Entry 2O4J (X-ray diffraction, 1.74 A resolution); this record covers chains A and C.

[Chain A]
Protein: Vitamin D3 receptor
Source organism: Rattus norvegicus
Notes: fragment: ligand binding domain; engineered mutation(s): residues Ser165 through Pro211 are deleted from the protein
Reference sequence: P13053 (VDR_RAT); residue numbers follow UniProt; this construct covers 116-164, 212-423
Amino-acid sequence (292 residues; each row starts with the number of its first residue; note: 47 numbers in that range are skipped by the numbering (no residue carries them; nothing is unmodelled there)):
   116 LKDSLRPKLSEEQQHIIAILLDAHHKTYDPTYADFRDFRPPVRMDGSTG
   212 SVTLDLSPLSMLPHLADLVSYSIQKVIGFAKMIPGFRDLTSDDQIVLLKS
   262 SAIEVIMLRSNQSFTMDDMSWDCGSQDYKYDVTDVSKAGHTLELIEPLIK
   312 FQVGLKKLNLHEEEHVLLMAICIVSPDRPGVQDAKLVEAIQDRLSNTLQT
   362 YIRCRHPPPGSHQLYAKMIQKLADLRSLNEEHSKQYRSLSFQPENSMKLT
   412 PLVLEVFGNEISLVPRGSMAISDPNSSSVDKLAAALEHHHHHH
Disordered / not traced: 116-122, 160-164, 212-218, 422-454
Construct notes: cloning artifact (424-448); expression tag (449-454)
Small-molecule neighbours: VD4 ((1R,3R,7E,17Z)-17-(5-hydroxy-1,5-dimethylhexylidene)-2-methylene-9,10-secoestra-5,7-diene-1,3-diol): Y143, Y147, F150, L223, L226, L229, V230, S233, I264, I267, M268, R270, S271, S274, W282, C284, Y291, V296, A299, H301, L305, L309, H393, Y397, L400, L410, F418
Curated features (UniProtKB/Swiss-Prot):
  - region: K242 to K260 (Interaction with coactivator LXXLL motif)
  - motif: P412 to N420 (9aaTAD)
  - binding site (calcitriol): Y143, S233, R270, S274, H301, H393

[Chain C]
Protein: Peroxisome proliferator-activated receptor-binding protein
Notes: fragment: DRIP 205 NR2 Box Peptide
Reference sequence: Q15648 (PPRB_HUMAN); residues 625-637 here correspond to UniProt positions 640-652 (UniProt number = residue number + 15)
Amino-acid sequence (13 residues; numbered 625 to 637; the number before each row is that of its first residue):
   625 KNHPMLMNLLKDN
Disordered / not traced: 637
Curated features (UniProtKB/Swiss-Prot):
  - motif: L630 to L634 (LXXLL motif 2)

[Interface between chain A and chain C]
Contacting residue pairs (22):
  I238(A) - L630(C)  hydrophobic
  I238(A) - L633(C)  hydrophobic
  I238(A) - L634(C)  hydrophobic
  K242(A) - L633(C)  hydrogen bond (side chain-backbone)
  K242(A) - L634(C)
  K242(A) - K635(C)  hydrogen bond (side chain-backbone)
  F247(A) - L634(C)  hydrophobic
  S252(A) - M631(C)
  Q255(A) - L634(C)
  I256(A) - H627(C)
  I256(A) - M631(C)  hydrophobic
  I256(A) - L634(C)  hydrophobic
  L259(A) - L634(C)  hydrophobic
  K260(A) - H627(C)
  K260(A) - L630(C)
  P412(A) - M629(C)
  L413(A) - M629(C)  hydrophobic
  L413(A) - L633(C)  hydrophobic
  E416(A) - H627(C)
  E416(A) - P628(C)
  E416(A) - M629(C)  hydrogen bond (side chain-backbone)
  E416(A) - L630(C)  hydrogen bond (side chain-backbone)
Interface residues without a listed pair, chain A (13 interface residues in all): Q235, V417

[In short]
13 residues of chain A and 8 residues of chain C are in contact; the contacts include 4 hydrogen bonds. Polar
pairs include K242(A)-L633(C), K242(A)-K635(C) and E416(A)-M629(C). Chain A binds compound VD4. UniProt lists
6 calcitriol-binding residues on chain A.
Here chain A is Vitamin D3 receptor (Rattus norvegicus) and chain C is Peroxisome proliferator-activated
receptor-binding protein. Entry 2O4J (Crystal Structure of Rat Vitamin D Receptor Ligand Binding Domain
Complexed with VitIII 17-20Z and the ...) was determined by X-ray diffraction (same publication as 2O4R).
